PDB entry 5CZ4 | X-ray diffraction, 2.30 A resolution | chains F and G of the 28 polymer chains in the assembly

[Chain F]
Name: Probable proteasome subunit alpha type-7
From: Saccharomyces cerevisiae (strain ATCC 204508 / S288c)
Notes: EC 3.4.25.1
UniProt: P21242 (PSA7_YEAST); residues -3 to 284 here correspond to UniProt positions 1-288 (UniProt number = residue number + 4)
Chain sequence (288 residues; row label = number of the first residue in the row; numbers below 1 keep their minus sign (Met-3 is residue -3)):
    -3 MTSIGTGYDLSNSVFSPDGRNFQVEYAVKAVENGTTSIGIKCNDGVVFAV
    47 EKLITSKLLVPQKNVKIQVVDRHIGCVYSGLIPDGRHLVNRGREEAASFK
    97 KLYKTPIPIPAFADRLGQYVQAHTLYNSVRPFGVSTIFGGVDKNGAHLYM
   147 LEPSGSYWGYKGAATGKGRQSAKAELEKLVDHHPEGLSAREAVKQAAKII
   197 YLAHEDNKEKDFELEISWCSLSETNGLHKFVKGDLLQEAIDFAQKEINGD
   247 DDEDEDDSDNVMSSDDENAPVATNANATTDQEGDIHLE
Disordered / not traced: -3 to 1, 245-284
Curated features (UniProtKB/Swiss-Prot):
  - modified residue: Thr-2 (N-acetylthreonine)

[Chain G]
Name: Proteasome subunit alpha type-1
From: Saccharomyces cerevisiae (strain ATCC 204508 / S288c)
Notes: EC 3.4.25.1
UniProt: P21243 (PSA1_YEAST); residues -8 to 243 here correspond to UniProt positions 1-252 (UniProt number = residue number + 9)
Chain sequence (252 residues; numbered -8 to 243; the number before each row is that of its first residue; numbers below 1 keep their minus sign (Met-8 is residue -8)):
    -8 MSGAAAASAAGYDRHITIFSPEGRLYQVEYAFKATNQTNINSLAVRGKDC
    42 TVVISQKKVPDKLLDPTTVSYIFCISRTIGMVVNGPIPDARNAALRAKAE
    92 AAEFRYKYGYDMPCDVLAKRMANLSQIYTQRAYMRPLGVILTFVSVDEEL
   142 GPSIYKTDPAGYYVGYKATATGPKQQEITTNLENHFKKSKIDHINEESWE
   192 KVVEFAITHMIDALGTEFSKNDLEVGVATKDKFFTLSAENIEERLVAIAE
   242 QD
Disordered / not traced: -8 to 1, 243
Bound ions: Mg2+: Thr8, Tyr119, Arg122, Met125

[How chain F and chain G interact]
Residue-residue contacts - 66 pairs, chain F then chain G:
  Thr2(F) - His6(G)
  Gly3(F) - His6(G)
  Tyr4(F) - Arg5(G)
  Tyr4(F) - His6(G)
  Tyr4(F) - Tyr21(G)
  Ser9(F) - Arg126(G)
  Val10(F) - His6(G)
  Val10(F) - Gln18(G)
  Phe11(F) - Gln18(G)  hydrogen bond (backbone-side chain)
  Phe11(F) - Tyr21(G)
  Phe11(F) - Ala22(G)  hydrophobic
  Phe11(F) - Ala25(G)  hydrophobic
  Phe11(F) - Arg126(G)
  Phe11(F) - Pro127(G)
  Phe11(F) - Gly129(G)
  Ser12(F) - Tyr21(G)
  Pro13(F) - Tyr21(G)  hydrophobic
  Pro13(F) - Lys24(G)  hydrogen bond (backbone-side chain)
  Asp14(F) - Lys24(G)
  Gly15(F) - Tyr21(G)
  Gly15(F) - Ala25(G)
  Lys37(F) - Asp56(G)  salt bridge
  Asp110(F) - Arg82(G)
  Gln114(F) - Arg82(G)  hydrogen bond (side chain-backbone)
  Gln114(F) - Asn83(G)
  Gln114(F) - Leu86(G)
  Gln117(F) - Pro79(G)
  Gln117(F) - Asp80(G)
  Gln117(F) - Asn83(G)  hydrogen bond
  Gln117(F) - Arg126(G)
  Gln117(F) - Leu128(G)
  Thr120(F) - Arg126(G)  hydrogen bond (backbone-side chain)
  Leu121(F) - Tyr124(G)
  Leu121(F) - Arg126(G)  hydrogen bond (backbone-backbone)
  Leu121(F) - Leu128(G)  hydrophobic
  Tyr122(F) - Tyr124(G)
  Tyr122(F) - Met125(G)  hydrophobic
  Ser150(F) - Pro79(G)
  Gly151(F) - Pro79(G)
  Ser152(F) - Ile78(G)
  Ser152(F) - Pro79(G)
  Tyr153(F) - Arg82(G)  hydrogen bond (backbone-side chain)
  Trp154(F) - Leu55(G)  hydrophobic
  Trp154(F) - Thr59(G)
  Trp154(F) - Val60(G)  hydrophobic
  Trp154(F) - Ser61(G)
  Trp154(F) - Tyr62(G)
  Trp154(F) - Ile78(G)  hydrophobic
  Trp154(F) - Arg82(G)
  Gly155(F) - Leu55(G)
  Gly155(F) - Asp56(G)  hydrogen bond (backbone-backbone)
  Gly155(F) - Thr59(G)  hydrogen bond (backbone-side chain)
  Tyr156(F) - Leu54(G)
  Tyr156(F) - Leu55(G)  hydrophobic
  Tyr156(F) - Asp56(G)
  Lys157(F) - Lys53(G)
  Lys157(F) - Leu54(G)  hydrogen bond (backbone-backbone)
  Lys157(F) - Leu55(G)
  Lys157(F) - Asp56(G)
  Gly158(F) - Leu54(G)  hydrogen bond (backbone-backbone)
  Lys169(F) - Leu54(G)
  Leu172(F) - Leu54(G)  hydrophobic
  Glu173(F) - Lys53(G)
  Glu173(F) - Leu54(G)
  Val176(F) - Leu54(G)  hydrophobic
  Asp177(F) - Lys53(G)  salt bridge
Other interface residues (no listed pair), chain F (32 interface residues in all): Tyr145
Other interface residues (no listed pair), chain G (29 interface residues in all): Asp52, Pro57

[Summary]
The interface between chain F and chain G involves 32 residues on one side and 29 on the other, with 11
hydrogen bonds and 2 salt bridges. Polar pairs include Lys37(F)-Asp56(G), Asp177(F)-Lys53(G) and
Phe11(F)-Gln18(G). Thr8(G), Tyr119(G), Arg122(G) and Met125(G) coordinate Mg2+.
Here chain F is Probable proteasome subunit alpha type-7 and chain G is Proteasome subunit alpha type-1, both
from Saccharomyces cerevisiae (strain ATCC 204508 / S288c). Entry 5CZ4 (Yeast 20S proteasome at 2.3 A
resolution) was determined by X-ray diffraction (same publication as 5CZ5, 5CZ6, 5CZ7, 5CZ8, 5CZ9, 5CZA and 16
further entries).
